PDB entry 4K8X | X-ray diffraction, 2.28 A resolution | chains A and T of the 3 polymer chains in the assembly

# Chain A
Name: DNA polymerase
Notes: EC 2.7.7.7
Reference sequence: Q56366 (DPOL_THES9); numbering as in UniProt (aligned over 1-775)
Sequence (775 residues; numbered 1 to 775; the number before each row is that of its first residue):
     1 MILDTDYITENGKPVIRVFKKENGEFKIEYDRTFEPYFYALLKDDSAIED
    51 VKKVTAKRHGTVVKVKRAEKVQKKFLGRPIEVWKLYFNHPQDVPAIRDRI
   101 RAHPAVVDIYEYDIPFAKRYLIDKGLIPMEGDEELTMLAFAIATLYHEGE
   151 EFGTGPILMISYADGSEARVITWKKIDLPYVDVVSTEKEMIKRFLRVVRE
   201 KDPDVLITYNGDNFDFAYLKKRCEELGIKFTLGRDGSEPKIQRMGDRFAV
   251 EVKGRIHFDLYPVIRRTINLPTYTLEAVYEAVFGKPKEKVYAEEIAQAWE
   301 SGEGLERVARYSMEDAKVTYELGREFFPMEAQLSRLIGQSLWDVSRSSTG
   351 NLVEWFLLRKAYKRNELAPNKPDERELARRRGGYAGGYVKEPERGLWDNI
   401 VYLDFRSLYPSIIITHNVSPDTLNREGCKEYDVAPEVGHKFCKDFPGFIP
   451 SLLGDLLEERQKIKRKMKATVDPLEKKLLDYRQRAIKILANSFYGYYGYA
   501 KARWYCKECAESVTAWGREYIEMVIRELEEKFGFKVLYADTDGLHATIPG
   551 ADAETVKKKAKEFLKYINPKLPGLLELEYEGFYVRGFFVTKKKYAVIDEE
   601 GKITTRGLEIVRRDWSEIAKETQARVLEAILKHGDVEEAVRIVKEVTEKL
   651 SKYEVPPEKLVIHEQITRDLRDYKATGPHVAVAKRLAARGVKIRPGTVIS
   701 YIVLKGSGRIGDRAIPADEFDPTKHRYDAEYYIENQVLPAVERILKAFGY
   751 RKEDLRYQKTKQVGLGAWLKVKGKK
Not modelled in the structure: 760-775
Differences from the reference sequence: engineered mutation Ala141 (Asp in Q56366), Ala143 (Glu in Q56366)
Disulfide bonds: Cys428-Cys442, Cys506-Cys509
Small-molecule neighbours: 5CY (1-(3-hydroxypropyl)-2-{(1E,3E,5E)-5-[1-(3-hydroxypropyl)-3,3-dimethyl-1,3-dihydro-2H-indol-2-ylidene]penta-1,3-dien-1-y l}-3,3-dimethyl-3H-indolium): Val263, Arg266, Thr267, Ile268, Val282, Phe283, Glu325, Phe326, Met329, Glu330, Leu333, Ser347, Thr349, Leu352, Tyr481, Ile488

# Chain T
Molecule: 16-nt DNA strand
Sequence (16 nucleotides; row label = number of the first residue in the row):
     1 AAAGGCGCAGTTCGCG
Covalent attachments: compound 5CY linked to DA1

# Interface between chain A and chain T
Pairs across the interface - 53 pairs, chain A then chain T:
  Arg266(A) with DA2(T), hydrogen bond to the base; DA3(T), phosphate contact
  Thr267(A) with DA1(T), sugar contact; DA2(T), hydrogen bond to the base
  Ile268(A) with DA1(T), phosphate contact
  Met329(A) with DA1(T), base contact; DA2(T), base contact
  Glu330(A) with DA2(T), hydrogen bond to the base
  Leu333(A) with DA2(T), base contact
  Ser348(A) with DG4(T), hydrogen bond to the base
  Thr349(A) with DA3(T), sugar contact; DG4(T), phosphate contact
  Asn351(A) with DG4(T), hydrogen bond to the base
  Gly383(A) with DC6(T), phosphate contact
  Tyr384(A) with DG5(T), sugar contact; DC6(T), phosphate contact; DG7(T), phosphate contact
  Ala385(A) with DC6(T), phosphate contact; DG7(T), phosphate contact
  Gly386(A) with DC6(T), hydrogen bond to the phosphate; DG7(T), hydrogen bond to the phosphate
  Gly387(A) with DG7(T), sugar contact
  Val389(A) with DG7(T), phosphate contact; DC8(T), phosphate contact
  Tyr481(A) with DA1(T), base contact
  Arg484(A) with DA1(T), hydrogen bond to the base
  Ile488(A) with DA2(T), sugar contact
  Asn491(A) with DA2(T), base contact
  Tyr494(A) with DG5(T), base contact
  Gly495(A) with DG5(T), sugar contact
  Gly498(A) with DG5(T), sugar contact
  Tyr499(A) with DG4(T), hydrogen bond to the base; DG5(T), sugar contact
  Thr590(A) with DA9(T), sugar contact
  Lys591(A) with DC8(T), salt bridge to the phosphate; DA9(T), sugar contact
  Lys592(A) with DG7(T), base contact
  Lys593(A) with DA9(T), phosphate contact; DG10(T), salt bridge to the phosphate
  Trp615(A) with DG10(T), phosphate contact; DT11(T), sugar contact
  Thr676(A) with DC13(T), sugar contact
  Pro678(A) with DT12(T), phosphate contact; DC13(T), phosphate contact
  Arg709(A) with DC13(T), phosphate contact; DG14(T), salt bridge to the phosphate
  Ile710(A) with DC13(T), hydrogen bond to the phosphate
  Gly711(A) with DC13(T), hydrogen bond to the phosphate
  Tyr731(A) with DT12(T), hydrogen bond to the phosphate
  Asn735(A) with DT12(T), hydrogen bond to the phosphate
  Pro739(A) with DT11(T), phosphate contact
  Arg743(A) with DG10(T), salt bridge to the phosphate; DT11(T), salt bridge to the phosphate
Interface residues without a listed pair, chain A (41 interface residues in all): Lys501, Glu609, Arg612, Gly677

# In short
41 residues of chain A and 14 residues of chain T are in contact; the contacts include 13 hydrogen bonds and 5
salt bridges. Polar contacts include Arg266(A)-DA2(T), Thr267(A)-DA2(T) and Glu330(A)-DA2(T). Chain A binds
compound 5CY. Compound 5CY is covalently linked to DA1(T).
Here chain A is DNA polymerase and chain T is a 16-nt DNA strand. Entry 4K8X (Binary complex of 9N DNA
polymerase in the replicative state) was determined by X-ray diffraction, deposited together with 4K8Z.
